PDB entry 5JLJ | X-ray diffraction, 2.50 A resolution | chains A and B of the 3 polymer chains in the assembly

Chain A:
Protein: GTP-binding nuclear protein Ran
From: Homo sapiens
UniProt: P62826 (RAN_HUMAN); residue numbers follow UniProt; this construct covers 1-216
Amino-acid sequence (237 residues; numbered -20 to 216; the number before each row is that of its first residue; numbers below 1 keep their minus sign (Met-20 is residue -20)):
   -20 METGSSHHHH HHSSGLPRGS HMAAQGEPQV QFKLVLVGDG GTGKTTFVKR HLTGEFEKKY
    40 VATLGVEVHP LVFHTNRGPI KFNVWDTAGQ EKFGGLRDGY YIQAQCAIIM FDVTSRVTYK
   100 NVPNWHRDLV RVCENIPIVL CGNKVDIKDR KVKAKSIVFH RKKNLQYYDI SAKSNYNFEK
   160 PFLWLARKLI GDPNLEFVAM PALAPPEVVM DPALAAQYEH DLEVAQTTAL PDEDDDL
Disordered / not traced: -20 to 8, 188-193
Construct notes: initiating methionine (-20); expression tag (-19 to 0)
Ion coordination: Mg2+: Thr24, Thr42 (together with GMP-PNP)
Residues lining bound ligands: GMP-PNP (GNP; phosphoaminophosphonic acid-guanylate ester): Asp18, Gly19, Gly20, Thr21, Gly22, Lys23, Thr24, Thr25, Phe35, Glu36, Lys37, Lys38, Tyr39, Val40, Ala41, Thr42, Thr66, Ala67, Gly68, Gln69, Asn122, Lys123, Asp125, Ile126, Ser150, Ala151, Lys152
Swiss-Prot annotation at these positions:
  - region: Lys37 to Val45 (Switch-I), Gly68 to Gln84 (Switch-II), Asp211 to Leu216 (Interaction with RANBP1)
  - binding site (GTP): Asp18 to Thr25, Glu36 to Thr42, Gly68, Asn122 to Asp125, Ser150 to Lys152
  - site: Gln69 (Essential for GTP hydrolysis)
  - modified residue: Ala2 (N-acetylalanine), Thr24 (Phosphothreonine), Lys37 (N6-acetyllysine), Lys60 (N6-acetyllysine), Lys71 (N6-acetyllysine), Lys99 (N6-acetyllysine), Lys134 (N6-acetyllysine), Lys159 (N6-acetyllysine)
  - cross-link (Glycyl lysine isopeptide (Lys-Gly)): Lys71 (interchain with G-Cter in SUMO2), Lys152 (interchain with G-Cter in SUMO2)
  - mutagenesis: Gly19 (G19V: Blocks DNA replication; when associated with L-69), Thr24 (T24L: Has low binding affinity for GTP and GDP. Almost completely abolishes interaction with BIRC5; T24N: Has low binding affinity for GTP and GDP. Decreases nuclear import of proteins and RNA ...), Thr25 (T25A: Minor effect on the interaction with the alpha phosphate group of bound GTP), Lys37 (K37Q: Mimics acetylation; enhances the nuclear export of RELA/p65; K37R: Decreased acetylation), Tyr39 (Y39A: Abolishes steric hindrance that traps the essential Q-69 in an unreactive position, and causes slow GTP hydrolysis in wild-type ...), Gln69 (Q69L: Strongly decreased GTPase activity. Probably locked in the GTP-bound form. Loss of interaction with NUTF2. Decreases nuclear location and leads to cytoplasmic location during interphase ...), Glu70 (E70A: Strongly decreases the relase of bound GDP), Arg76 (R76E: Probable loss of interaction with NUTF2. Loss of transport to the nucleus), Lys134 (K134Q: Loss of normal mitotic chromosome segregation and defective mitotic spindle orientation; K134R: Loss of normal mitotic chromosome segregation and formation of sister chromatid bridges), Asp211 to Leu216 (No effect on GTPase activity. Abolishes interaction with RANBP1)

Chain B:
Protein: Ran-specific GTPase-activating protein 1
From: Saccharomyces cerevisiae
Notes: fragment: RanDB1
UniProt: P41920 (YRB1_YEAST); numbering as in UniProt (aligned over 62-201)
Amino-acid sequence (143 residues; row label = number of the first residue in the row):
    59 GGSDIHFEPV VHLEKVDVKT MEEDEEVLYK VRAKLFRFDA DAKEWKERGT GDCKFLKNKK
   119 TNKVRILMRR DKTLKICANH IIAPEYTLKP NVGSDRSWVY ACTADIAEGE AEAFTFAIRF
   179 GSKENADKFK EEFEKAQEIN KKA
Disordered / not traced: 59-64, 69-78, 201
Construct notes: expression tag (59-61)

Chain A / chain B interface:
Contacting residue pairs - 90 pairs, chain A then chain B:
  Arg29(A) - Glu105(B)  salt bridge
  His30(A) - Arg128(B)
  Thr32(A) - Glu105(B)
  Thr32(A) - Arg106(B)
  Thr32(A) - Arg128(B)  hydrogen bond (backbone-side chain)
  Gly33(A) - Glu105(B)
  Gly33(A) - Arg106(B)
  Gly33(A) - Arg128(B)
  Glu34(A) - Arg95(B)  salt bridge
  Glu34(A) - Lys104(B)  salt bridge
  Glu34(A) - Glu105(B)  hydrogen bond (backbone-backbone)
  Lys38(A) - Glu102(B)  salt bridge
  Leu50(A) - Lys133(B)
  Val51(A) - Lys133(B)  hydrogen bond (backbone-side chain)
  Phe52(A) - Lys133(B)
  Phe157(A) - Lys130(B)
  Phe157(A) - Thr131(B)
  Glu158(A) - Lys130(B)  salt bridge
  Phe176(A) - Lys130(B)
  Val177(A) - Thr131(B)
  Ala178(A) - Arg127(B)
  Ala178(A) - Leu132(B)
  Met179(A) - Arg127(B)  hydrogen bond (backbone-side chain)
  Met179(A) - Lys133(B)
  Met179(A) - Ile134(B)  hydrogen bond (side chain-backbone)
  Pro180(A) - Met79(B)  hydrophobic
  Pro180(A) - Ile134(B)
  Ala181(A) - Met79(B)
  Ala181(A) - Arg123(B)  hydrogen bond (backbone-side chain)
  Ala181(A) - Leu125(B)  hydrophobic
  Ala181(A) - Arg127(B)
  Ala181(A) - Ile134(B)  hydrophobic
  Leu182(A) - Arg123(B)  hydrogen bond (backbone-side chain)
  Leu182(A) - Asn137(B)  hydrogen bond (backbone-side chain)
  Leu182(A) - Ile164(B)
  Ala183(A) - Ile164(B)
  Pro184(A) - Arg123(B)
  Pro184(A) - Asn137(B)
  Pro184(A) - His138(B)
  Pro184(A) - Ile139(B)
  Pro184(A) - Ile164(B)  hydrophobic
  Pro185(A) - Ile139(B)
  Pro185(A) - Ala162(B)  hydrophobic
  Pro185(A) - Ile164(B)
  Glu186(A) - Lys121(B)  salt bridge
  Val187(A) - Thr161(B)
  Val187(A) - Ala162(B)  hydrophobic
  Tyr197(A) - Ala171(B)
  Leu201(A) - Val157(B)  hydrophobic
  Val203(A) - Phe96(B)  hydrophobic
  Ala204(A) - Phe96(B)  hydrophobic
  Ala204(A) - Trp103(B)  hydrogen bond (backbone-side chain)
  Ala204(A) - Asn149(B)  hydrogen bond (backbone-side chain)
  Ala204(A) - Thr173(B)
  Gln205(A) - Lys147(B)
  Gln205(A) - Pro148(B)  hydrogen bond (side chain-backbone)
  Gln205(A) - Asn149(B)  hydrogen bond (backbone-side chain)
  Gln205(A) - Val150(B)  hydrogen bond (backbone-backbone)
  Thr206(A) - Val150(B)
  Thr207(A) - Phe96(B)
  Thr207(A) - Lys101(B)
  Thr207(A) - Trp103(B)  hydrogen bond (backbone-side chain)
  Thr207(A) - Asn149(B)  hydrogen bond (backbone-side chain)
  Ala208(A) - Trp103(B)
  Ala208(A) - Asn149(B)
  Ala208(A) - Val150(B)
  Leu209(A) - Trp103(B)  hydrophobic
  Leu209(A) - Asn149(B)  hydrogen bond (backbone-side chain)
  Leu209(A) - Ser155(B)
  Leu209(A) - Ala175(B)  hydrophobic
  Leu209(A) - Arg177(B)
  Pro210(A) - Phe94(B)  hydrophobic
  Pro210(A) - Trp103(B)
  Pro210(A) - Arg177(B)  hydrogen bond (backbone-side chain)
  Asp211(A) - Arg177(B)  hydrogen bond (backbone-side chain)
  Glu212(A) - Gly151(B)
  Glu212(A) - Ser152(B)  hydrogen bond
  Glu212(A) - Arg154(B)  salt bridge
  Glu212(A) - Arg177(B)  salt bridge
  Asp214(A) - Arg154(B)  hydrogen bond (backbone-side chain)
  Asp215(A) - Arg154(B)
  Asp215(A) - Gly179(B)
  Leu216(A) - Arg90(B)
  Leu216(A) - Ala91(B)  hydrophobic
  Leu216(A) - Lys92(B)
  Leu216(A) - Thr108(B)
  Leu216(A) - Arg154(B)
  Leu216(A) - Arg177(B)  hydrogen bond (backbone-side chain)
  Leu216(A) - Phe178(B)
  Leu216(A) - Gly179(B)
Other interface residues (no listed pair), chain A (39 interface residues in all): Leu31
Other interface residues (no listed pair), chain B (49 interface residues in all): Asp129, Tyr158, Ala159, Ala169

Overview:
Chain A and chain B form an interface of 39 and 49 residues respectively; the contacts include 21 hydrogen
bonds and 8 salt bridges. Among the polar pairs are Arg29(A)-Glu105(B), Glu34(A)-Arg95(B) and
Glu34(A)-Lys104(B). Ligands of chain A: GMP-PNP.
Here chain A is GTP-binding nuclear protein Ran (Homo sapiens) and chain B is Ran-specific GTPase-activating
protein 1 (Saccharomyces cerevisiae). Entry 5JLJ (Crystal Structure of KPT8602 in complex with
CRM1-Ran-RanBP1) was determined by X-ray diffraction.
